7A95 - chains A and D of the 4 polymer chains in the assembly; structure by electron microscopy, 4.30 A resolution (low resolution: residue-level contacts below are approximate; hydrogen-bond / salt-bridge calls are withheld).

# Chain A
Name: Spike glycoprotein
From: Severe acute respiratory syndrome coronavirus 2
Reference sequence: P0DTC2 (SPIKE_SARS2); numbering as in UniProt (aligned over 1-1208)
Amino-acid sequence (1287 residues; each row starts with the number of its first residue; numbers below 1 keep their minus sign (Met-30 is residue -30)):
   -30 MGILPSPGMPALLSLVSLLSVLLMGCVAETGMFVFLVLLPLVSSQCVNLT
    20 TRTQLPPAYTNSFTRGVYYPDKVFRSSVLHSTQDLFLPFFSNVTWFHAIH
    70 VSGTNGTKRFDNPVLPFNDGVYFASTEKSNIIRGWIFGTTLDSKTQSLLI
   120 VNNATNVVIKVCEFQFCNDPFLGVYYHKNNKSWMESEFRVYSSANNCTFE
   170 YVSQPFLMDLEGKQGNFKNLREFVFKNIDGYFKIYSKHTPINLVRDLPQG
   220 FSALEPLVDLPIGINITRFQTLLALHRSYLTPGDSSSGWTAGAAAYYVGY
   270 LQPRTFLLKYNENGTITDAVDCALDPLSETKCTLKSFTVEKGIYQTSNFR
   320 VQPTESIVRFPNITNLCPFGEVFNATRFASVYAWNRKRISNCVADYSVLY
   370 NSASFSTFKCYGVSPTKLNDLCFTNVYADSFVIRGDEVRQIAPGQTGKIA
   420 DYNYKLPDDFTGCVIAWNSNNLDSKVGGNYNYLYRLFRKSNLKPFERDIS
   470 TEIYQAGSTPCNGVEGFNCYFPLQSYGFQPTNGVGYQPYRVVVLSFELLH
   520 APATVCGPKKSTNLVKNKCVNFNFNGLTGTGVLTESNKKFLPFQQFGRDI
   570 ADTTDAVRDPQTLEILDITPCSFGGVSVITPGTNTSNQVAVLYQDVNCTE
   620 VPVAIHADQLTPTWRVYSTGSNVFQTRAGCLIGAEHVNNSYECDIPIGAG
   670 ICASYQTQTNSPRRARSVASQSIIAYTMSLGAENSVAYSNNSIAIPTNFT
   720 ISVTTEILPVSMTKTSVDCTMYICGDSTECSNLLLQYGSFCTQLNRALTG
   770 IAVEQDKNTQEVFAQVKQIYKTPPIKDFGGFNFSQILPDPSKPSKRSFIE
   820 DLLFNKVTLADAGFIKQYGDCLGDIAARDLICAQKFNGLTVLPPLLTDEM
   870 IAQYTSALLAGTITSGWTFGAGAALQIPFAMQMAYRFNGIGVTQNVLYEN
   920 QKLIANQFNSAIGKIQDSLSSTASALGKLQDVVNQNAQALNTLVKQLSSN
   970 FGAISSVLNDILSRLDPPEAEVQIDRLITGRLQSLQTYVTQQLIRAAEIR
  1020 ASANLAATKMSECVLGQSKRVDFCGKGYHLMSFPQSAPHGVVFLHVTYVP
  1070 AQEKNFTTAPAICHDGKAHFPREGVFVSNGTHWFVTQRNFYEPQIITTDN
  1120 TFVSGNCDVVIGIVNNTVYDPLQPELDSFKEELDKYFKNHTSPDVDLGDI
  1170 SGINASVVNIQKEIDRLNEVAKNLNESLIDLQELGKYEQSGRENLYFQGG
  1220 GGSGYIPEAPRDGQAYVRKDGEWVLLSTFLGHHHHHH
Not modelled in the structure: -30 to 13, 71-75, 618-639, 677-688, 828-849, 941-943, 1147-1256
Differences from the reference sequence: initiating methionine (-30); expression tag (-29 to 0, 1209-1256); engineered mutation Pro986 (Lys in P0DTC2), Pro987 (Val in P0DTC2)
UniProt features mapped onto this chain:
  - region: Asn280 to Cys301 (Putative superantigen), Arg403 to Asp405 (Integrin-binding motif), Asn448 to Phe456 (Immunodominant HLA epitope recognized by the CD8+), Pro681 to Ala684 (Putative superantigen), Ser816 to Tyr837 (Fusion peptide 1), Lys835 to Phe855 (Fusion peptide 2), Asp1163 to Glu1202 (Heptad repeat 2)
  - site (Cleavage): Arg685, Ser686, Arg815, Ser816
  - glycosylation: Asn17 (N-linked (GlcNAc...) (complex) asparagine), Asn61 (N-linked (GlcNAc...) (hybrid) asparagine), Asn74 (N-linked (GlcNAc...) (complex) asparagine), Asn122 (N-linked (GlcNAc...) (hybrid) asparagine), Asn149 (N-linked (GlcNAc...) (complex) asparagine), Asn165 (N-linked (GlcNAc...) (complex) asparagine), Asn234 (N-linked (GlcNAc...) (high mannose) asparagine), Asn282 (N-linked (GlcNAc...) (complex) asparagine), Thr323 (O-linked (GalNAc) threonine), Ser325 (O-linked (HexNAc...) serine), Asn331 (N-linked (GlcNAc...) (complex) asparagine), Asn343 (N-linked (GlcNAc...) (complex) asparagine), Asn603 (N-linked (GlcNAc...) (hybrid) asparagine), Asn616 (N-linked (GlcNAc...) (complex) asparagine), Asn657 (N-linked (GlcNAc...) (complex) asparagine), Thr676 (O-linked (GlcNAc...) threonine), Thr678 (O-linked (GlcNAc...) threonine), Asn709 (N-linked (GlcNAc...) (high mannose) asparagine), Asn717 (N-linked (GlcNAc...) (hybrid) asparagine), Asn801 (N-linked (GlcNAc...) (hybrid) asparagine) and 6 more in UniProt
  - natural variant: Leu5 (L5F: In strain: Iota/B.1.526), Ser13 (S13I: In strain: Epsilon/B.1.427/B.1.429), Leu18 (L18F: In strain: Beta/B.1.351, Gamma/P.1 and 1 more), Thr19 (T19I: In strain: Omicron/BQ.1.1, Omicron/XBB.1.5 and 1 more; T19R: In strain: Delta/B.1.617.2, Omicron/BA.2 and 4 more), Thr20 (T20N: In strain: Gamma/P.1), Leu24 to Ala27 (sequence variant, change not given here; In strain: Omicron/BA.2, Omicron/BA.2.12.1 and 6 more), Pro26 (P26S: In strain: Gamma/P.1), Gln52 (Q52H: In strain: Omicron/EG.5.1), Ala67 (A67V: In strain: Eta/B.1.525, Omicron/BA.1), His69 to Val70 (deletion: In strain: Alpha/B.1.1.7, Eta/B.1.525 and 5 more), Gly75 (G75V: In strain: Lambda/C.37), Thr76 (T76I: In strain: Lambda/C.37), 82 further natural variant entries in UniProt
  - mutagenesis: His69 to Val70 (Increased incorporation of cleaved spike into virions), Asn121 (N121Q: Partial loss of biliverdin affinity), Arg190 (R190K: Partial loss of biliverdin affinity), Asn234 (N234Q: Increased resistance to neutralizing antibodies), Asn331 (N331Q: Reduced viral infectivity), Asn343 (N343Q: Reduced viral infectivity), Leu452 (L452R: Increased resistance to neutralizing antibodies. Decreases HLA binding to NF9 epitope. Increased binding affinity to human ACE2), Tyr453 (Y453F: Decreased HLA binding to NF9 epitope. Increased binding affinity to human ACE2), Ala475 (A475V: Increased resistance to neutralizing antibodies), Val483 (V483A: Increased resistance to neutralizing antibodies), Glu484 (E484D: Increased replication in human TMEM106B overexpressing cells), Phe490 (F490L: Increased resistance to neutralizing antibodies and human covalescent sera neutralization), 14 further mutagenesis entries in UniProt
Cystine bridges: Cys15-Cys136, Cys131-Cys166, Cys291-Cys301, Cys336-Cys361, Cys379-Cys432, Cys391-Cys525, Cys480-Cys488, Cys538-Cys590, Cys617-Cys649, Cys662-Cys671, Cys738-Cys760, Cys743-Cys749, Cys1032-Cys1043, Cys1082-Cys1126

# Chain D
Name: Angiotensin-converting enzyme 2
From: Homo sapiens
Notes: EC 3.4.17.23, 3.4.17.-
Reference sequence: Q9BYF1 (ACE2_HUMAN); residues 19-615 here = UniProt positions 19-615
Amino-acid sequence (654 residues; numbered -1 to 652; the number before each row is that of its first residue; numbers below 1 keep their minus sign (Met-1 is residue -1)):
    -1 METDTLLLWVLLLWVPGSTGSTIEEQAKTFLDKFNHEAEDLFYQSSLASW
    49 NYNTNITEENVQNMNNAGDKWSAFLKEQSTLAQMYPLQEIQNLTVKLQLQ
    99 ALQQNGSSVLSEDKSKRLNTILNTMSTIYSTGKVCNPDNPQECLLLEPGL
   149 NEIMANSLDYNERLWAWESWRSEVGKQLRPLYEEYVVLKNEMARANHYED
   199 YGDYWRGDYEVNGVDGYDYSRGQLIEDVEHTFEEIKPLYEHLHAYVRAKL
   249 MNAYPSYISPIGCLPAHLLGDMWGRFWTNLYSLTVPFGQKPNIDVTDAMV
   299 DQAWDAQRIFKEAEKFFVSVGLPNMTQGFWENSMLTDPGNVQKAVCHPTA
   349 WDLGKGDFRILMCTKVTMDDFLTAHHEMGHIQYDMAYAAQPFLLRNGANE
   399 GFHEAVGEIMSLSAATPKHLKSIGLLSPDFQEDNETEINFLLKQALTIVG
   449 TLPFTYMLEKWRWMVFKGEIPKDQWMKKWWEMKREIVGVVEPVPHDETYC
   499 DPASLFHVSNDYSFIRYYTRTLYQFQFQEALCQAAKHEGPLHKCDISNST
   549 EAGQKLFNMLRLGKSEPWTLALENVVGAKNMNVRPLLNYFEPLFTWLKDQ
   599 NKNSFVGWSTDWSPYADDYKDDDDKWSHPQFEKGGGSGGGSGGSSAWSHP
   649 QFEK
Not modelled in the structure: -1 to 18, 134-140, 614-652
Differences from the reference sequence: initiating methionine (-1); expression tag (0-18, 616-652)
UniProt features mapped onto this chain:
  - region (Interaction with SARS-CoV spike glycoprotein): Asp30 to Tyr41, Met82 to Pro84, Lys353 to Arg357
  - active site: Glu375 (Proton acceptor), His505 (Proton donor)
  - binding site (chloride): Arg169, Trp477, Lys481
  - binding site (substrate): Arg273, His345, Pro346, Tyr515
  - binding site (Zn(2+)): His374, His378, Glu402
  - glycosylation (N-linked (GlcNAc...) asparagine): Asn53, Asn90, Asn103, Asn322, Asn432, Asn546
  - mutagenesis: Ser19 (S19P: Increases slightly the interaction with RBD domain of SARS-CoV-2 spike protein), Gln24 to Lys26 (Slightly inhibits interaction with SARS-CoV spike glycoprotein), Gln24 (Q24T: Increases slightly the interaction with RBD domain of SARS-CoV-2 spike protein), Ala25 (A25V: Increases slightly the interaction with RBD domain of SARS-CoV-2 spike protein), Thr27 (T27Y: Increases slightly the interaction with RBD domain of SARS-CoV-2 spike protein. In sACE2.v2.2; increases interaction with RBD domain of SARS-CoV-2 spike protein ...), Leu29 (L29F: Increases slightly the interaction with RBD domain of SARS-CoV-2 spike protein), Lys31 (K31D: Abolishes interaction with SARS-CoV spike glycoprotein; K31Y: Increases slightly the interaction with RBD domain of SARS-CoV-2 spike protein), Asn33 (N33D: Increases slightly the interaction with RBD domain of SARS-CoV-2 spike protein), His34 (H34A: Increases slightly the interaction with RBD domain of SARS-CoV-2 spike protein), Glu37 (E37A: No effect on interaction with SARS-CoV spike glycoprotein), Asp38 (D38A: No effect on interaction with SARS-CoV spike glycoprotein), Leu39 (L39R: Increases slightly the interaction with RBD domain of SARS-CoV-2 spike protein), 48 further mutagenesis entries in UniProt
Cystine bridges: Cys133-Cys141, Cys344-Cys361, Cys530-Cys542

# Interface between chain A and chain D
Contacting residue pairs (33):
  Lys417(A) with Asp30(D)
  Gly446(A) with Gln42(D)
  Tyr449(A) with Asp38(D)
  Tyr453(A) with His34(D)
  Leu455(A) with Asp30(D); His34(D)
  Phe456(A) with Thr27(D); Asp30(D)
  Ala475(A) with Ser19(D); Gln24(D)
  Gly476(A) with Gln24(D)
  Phe486(A) with Met82(D)
  Asn487(A) with Gln24(D); Tyr83(D)
  Tyr489(A) with Thr27(D); Phe28(D); Lys31(D); Tyr83(D)
  Phe490(A) with Lys31(D)
  Gln493(A) with Lys31(D); His34(D)
  Gln498(A) with Tyr41(D); Lys353(D)
  Thr500(A) with Tyr41(D); Asn330(D); Asp355(D); Arg357(D)
  Asn501(A) with Lys353(D)
  Gly502(A) with Lys353(D); Gly354(D)
  Tyr505(A) with Lys353(D); Gly354(D); Arg393(D)
Interface residues without a listed pair, chain A (20 interface residues in all): Tyr473, Glu484
Interface residues without a listed pair, chain D (22 interface residues in all): Glu35, Glu37, Leu79, Ala386

# Overview
20 residues of chain A face 22 of chain D across their interface. Curated annotation (UniProt) lists 27
mutagenesis sites on chain A; active-site residues Glu375(D) and His505(D), 3 chloride-binding residues and 4
substrate-binding residues on chain D.
Chain A is Spike glycoprotein (Severe acute respiratory syndrome coronavirus 2) and chain D is
Angiotensin-converting enzyme 2 (Homo sapiens); the structure, SARS-CoV-2 Spike Glycoprotein with 1 ACE2 Bound
and 1 RBD Erect in Clockwise Direction, was determined by electron microscopy (same publication as 7A91, 7A92,
7A94, 7A96, 7A97 and 7A98).
